Entry 8ZI2 (electron microscopy, 2.99 A resolution); this record covers chains B and F of the 8 polymer chains in the assembly.

# Chain B
Protein: ATP synthase subunit alpha
Source organism: Acinetobacter baumannii AB5075
Notes: EC 7.1.2.2
UniProtKB: A3M142 (ATPA_ACIBT); numbering as in UniProt (aligned over 1-514)
Chain sequence (514 residues; numbered 1 to 514; the number before each row is that of its first residue):
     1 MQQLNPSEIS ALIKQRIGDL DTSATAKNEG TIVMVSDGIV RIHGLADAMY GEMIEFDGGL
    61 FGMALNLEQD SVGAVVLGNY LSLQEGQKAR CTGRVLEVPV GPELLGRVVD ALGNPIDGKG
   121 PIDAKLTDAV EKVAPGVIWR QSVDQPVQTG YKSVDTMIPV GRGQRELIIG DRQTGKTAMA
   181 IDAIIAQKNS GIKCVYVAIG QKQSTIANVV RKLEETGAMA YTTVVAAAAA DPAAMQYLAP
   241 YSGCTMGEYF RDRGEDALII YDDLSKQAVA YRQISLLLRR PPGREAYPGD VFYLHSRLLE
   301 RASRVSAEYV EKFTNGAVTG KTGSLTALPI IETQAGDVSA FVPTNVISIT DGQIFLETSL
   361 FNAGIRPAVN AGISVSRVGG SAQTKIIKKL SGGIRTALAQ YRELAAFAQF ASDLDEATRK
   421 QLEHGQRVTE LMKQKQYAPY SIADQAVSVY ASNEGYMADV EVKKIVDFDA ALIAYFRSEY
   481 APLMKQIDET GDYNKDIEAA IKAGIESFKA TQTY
Not modelled in the structure: 1-25
UniProt features mapped onto this chain:
  - binding site (ATP): Gly170 to Thr177
  - site: Ser374 (Required for activity)
Residues lining bound ligands: ATP: Tyr151, Asp171, Arg172, Gln173, Thr174, Gly175, Lys176, Thr177, Ala178, Asp262, Phe361, Arg366, Pro367, Gln434, Lys435, Gln436

# Chain F
Protein: ATP synthase subunit beta
Source organism: Acinetobacter baumannii AB5075
Notes: EC 7.1.2.2
UniProtKB: V5VHQ6 (V5VHQ6_ACIBA); residues 1-464 here = UniProt positions 1-464
Chain sequence (464 residues; numbered 1 to 464; the number before each row is that of its first residue):
     1 MSSGRIIQII GAVIDVEFER TSVPKIYDAL QVDGTETTLE VQQQLGDGVV RTIAMGSTEG
    61 LKRGLTVTST NAPISVPVGT ATLGRIMDVL GRPIDEAGPV ATEERLPIHR QAPSYAEQAA
   121 STDLLETGIK VIDLLCPFAK GGKVGLFGGA GVGKTVNMME LINNIAKAHS GLSVFAGVGE
   181 RTREGNDFYH EMKDSNVLDK VAMVYGQMNE PPGNRLRVAL TGLTMAEYFR DEKDENGKGR
   241 DVLLFVDNIY RYTLAGTEVS ALLGRMPSAV GYQPTLAEEM GVLQERITST KSGSITSIQA
   301 VYVPADDLTD PSPATTFAHL DATVVLSRDI ASSGIYPAID PLDSTSRQLD PLVVGQEHYE
   361 IARAVQNVLQ RYKELKDIIA ILGMDELAEE DKLVVYRARK IQRFFSQPFH VAEVFTGAPG
   421 KLVPLKETIR GFKGLLAGEY DHIPEQAFYM VGGIDEVIAK AEKL
Not modelled in the structure: 1

# Interface between chain B and chain F
Pairs across the interface - 48 pairs, chain B then chain F:
  Asp47(B) - Arg63(F)
  Ala48(B) - Lys62(F)
  Met49(B) - Gly60(F)
  Tyr50(B) - Gly60(F)
  Asn66(B) - Ile9(F)
  Leu67(B) - Gln8(F)
  Leu67(B) - Ile9(F)  hydrogen bond (backbone-backbone)
  Leu67(B) - Arg63(F)
  Glu68(B) - Ile7(F)
  Glu68(B) - Gln8(F)
  Glu68(B) - Ile10(F)
  Glu68(B) - Arg63(F)  hydrogen bond (backbone-side chain)
  Gln69(B) - Ile7(F)
  Val72(B) - Arg63(F)
  Val137(B) - Ile94(F)  hydrophobic
  Val137(B) - Thr182(F)
  Val137(B) - Asn186(F)  hydrogen bond (backbone-side chain)
  Ile138(B) - Ile94(F)
  Ile138(B) - Asp95(F)
  Ile138(B) - Tyr189(F)  hydrophobic
  Arg140(B) - Thr182(F)
  Arg165(B) - Arg181(F)
  Arg280(B) - Ile10(F)
  Pro281(B) - Ala261(F)
  Gly289(B) - Leu262(F)
  Asp290(B) - Leu262(F)
  Phe292(B) - Arg215(F)
  Phe292(B) - Glu258(F)
  Tyr293(B) - Asn209(F)
  Tyr293(B) - Glu210(F)
  Ser296(B) - Met208(F)
  Arg297(B) - Glu59(F)  salt bridge
  Glu300(B) - Thr182(F)  hydrogen bond
  Glu300(B) - Met208(F)
  Ser348(B) - Arg181(F)  hydrogen bond (backbone-side chain)
  Ser348(B) - Met208(F)
  Ile349(B) - Arg181(F)
  Thr350(B) - Arg181(F)
  Asp351(B) - Arg181(F)
  Arg377(B) - Ala150(F)
  Arg377(B) - Arg181(F)
  Arg377(B) - Arg183(F)
  Arg377(B) - Glu184(F)  salt bridge
  Val378(B) - Arg183(F)
  Phe407(B) - Ile381(F)  hydrophobic
  Leu414(B) - Ile381(F)  hydrophobic
  Asp415(B) - Ile381(F)
  Thr418(B) - Ile381(F)
Other interface residues (no listed pair), chain B (39 interface residues in all): Glu131, Val133, Ala134, Gln141, Ser142, Val143, Ser339
Other interface residues (no listed pair), chain F (37 interface residues in all): Gly11, Thr58, Leu61, Glu96, Gly149, Glu180, Gly185, Asp187, Pro211, Gly264, Ala305, Ala380

# Overview
The interface between chain B and chain F involves 39 residues on one side and 37 on the other, with 5
hydrogen bonds and 2 salt bridges. Polar pairs include Arg297(B)-Glu59(F), Arg377(B)-Glu184(F) and
Glu68(B)-Arg63(F). Chain B binds ATP.
Here chain B is ATP synthase subunit alpha and chain F is ATP synthase subunit beta, both from Acinetobacter
baumannii AB5075. Entry 8ZI2 (Cryo-EM reveals transition states of the Acinetobacter baumannii F1-ATPase
rotary subunits gamma and epsilon and novel ...) was determined by electron microscopy (same publication as
8ZI0, 8ZI1 and 8ZI3).
